PDB entry 5M7E | X-ray diffraction, 2.05 A resolution | chains B and C of the 6 polymer chains in the assembly

# Chain B
Molecule: Tubulin beta-2B chain
Source organism: Bos taurus
UniProt: Q6B856 (TBB2B_BOVIN); the author numbering skips numbers that UniProt does not, so the offset changes along the chain: 1-42 = UniProt 1-42; 45-360 = UniProt 43-358; 369-455 = UniProt 359-445
Chain sequence (445 residues; numbered 1 to 455; 10 numbers in that range are skipped by the numbering (no residue carries them; nothing is unmodelled there); the number before each row is that of its first residue):
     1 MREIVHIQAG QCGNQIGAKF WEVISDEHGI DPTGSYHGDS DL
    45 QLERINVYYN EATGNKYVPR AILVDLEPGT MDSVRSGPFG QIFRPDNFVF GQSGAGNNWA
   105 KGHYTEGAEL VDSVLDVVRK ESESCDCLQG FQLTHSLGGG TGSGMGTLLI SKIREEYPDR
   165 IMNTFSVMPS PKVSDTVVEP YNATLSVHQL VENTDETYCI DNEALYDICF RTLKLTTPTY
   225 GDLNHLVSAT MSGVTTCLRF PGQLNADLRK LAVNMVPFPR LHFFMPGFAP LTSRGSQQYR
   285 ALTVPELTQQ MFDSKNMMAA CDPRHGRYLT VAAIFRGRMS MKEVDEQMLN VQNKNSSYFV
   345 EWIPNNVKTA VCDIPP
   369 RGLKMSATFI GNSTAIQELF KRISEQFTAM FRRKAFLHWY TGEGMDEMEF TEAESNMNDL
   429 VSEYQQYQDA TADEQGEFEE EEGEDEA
Disordered / not traced: 1, 278-281, 439-455
UniProt features mapped onto this chain:
  - motif: M1 to I4 (MREI motif)
  - binding site (GTP): Q11, E71, S140, G144, T145, G146, N206, N228
  - binding site (Mg(2+)): E71
  - modified residue: S40 (Phosphoserine), T57 (Phosphothreonine), K60 (N6-acetyllysine), S174 (Phosphoserine), T287 (Phosphothreonine), T292 (Phosphothreonine), R320 (Omega-N-methylarginine), E448 (5-glutamyl polyglutamate)
  - cross-link (Glycyl lysine isopeptide (Lys-Gly)): K60 (interchain with G-Cter in ubiquitin), K326 (interchain with G-Cter in ubiquitin)
Bound ions: Mg2+: Q11 (together with GDP); Ca2+ near E113 (its only coordinating residue here)
Ligand contacts:
  - GDP (guanosine-5'-diphosphate): G10, Q11, C12, Q15, I16, D69, N101, S140, G142, G143, G144, T145, G146, S147, V171, P173, V177, D179, E183, N206, L209, Y224, L227, N228
  - SD5 (5-[2,6-di(morpholin-4-yl)pyrimidin-4-yl]-4-(trifluoromethyl)pyridin-2-amine): Y202, V238, C241, L248, A250, K254, L255, N258, M259, T314, V315, A316, I318, N349, N350, V351, K352, A354, I378
From the paper describing this entry:
  - binding site for SD5: E200, Y202, V238, C241, L248, A250, K254, A316, I318, K352, A354

# Chain C
Molecule: Tubulin alpha-1B chain
Source organism: Bos taurus
UniProt: P81947 (TBA1B_BOVIN); residues 1-451 here = UniProt positions 1-451
Chain sequence (451 residues; row label = number of the first residue in the row):
     1 MRECISIHVG QAGVQIGNAC WELYCLEHGI QPDGQMPSDK TIGGGDDSFN TFFSETGAGK
    61 HVPRAVFVDL EPTVIDEVRT GTYRQLFHPE QLITGKEDAA NNYARGHYTI GKEIIDLVLD
   121 RIRKLADQCT GLQGFLVFHS FGGGTGSGFT SLLMERLSVD YGKKSKLEFS IYPAPQVSTA
   181 VVEPYNSILT THTTLEHSDC AFMVDNEAIY DICRRNLDIE RPTYTNLNRL ISQIVSSITA
   241 SLRFDGALNV DLTEFQTNLV PYPRIHFPLA TYAPVISAEK AYHEQLSVAE ITNACFEPAN
   301 QMVKCDPRHG KYMACCLLYR GDVVPKDVNA AIATIKTKRS IQFVDWCPTG FKVGINYQPP
   361 TVVPGGDLAK VQRAVCMLSN TTAIAEAWAR LDHKFDLMYA KRAFVHWYVG EGMEEGEFSE
   421 AREDMAALEK DYEEVGVDSV EGEGEEEGEE Y
Disordered / not traced: 441-451
Bound ions: Ca2+: D39, T41, G44, E55
Ligand contacts: GTP (guanosine-5'-triphosphate): G10, Q11, A12, Q15, I16, D69, D98, A99, A100, N101, S140, G142, G143, G144, T145, G146, I171, P173, V177, S178, T179, E183, N206, Y224, L227, N228, I231
From the paper describing this entry:
  - binding site for SD5: N101, S178

# How chain B and chain C interact
Pairs across the interface (39; chain B residue first):
  Q96(B) - M1(C)
  N101(B) - E254(C)  hydrogen bond
  D179(B) - E254(C)
  D179(B) - K352(C)  hydrogen bond (backbone-side chain)
  T180(B) - E254(C)
  T180(B) - N258(C)
  V181(B) - N258(C)  hydrogen bond (backbone-side chain)
  V181(B) - P348(C)  hydrophobic
  V182(B) - T257(C)
  T221(B) - K326(C)
  T221(B) - N329(C)
  A397(B) - W346(C)
  M398(B) - W346(C)
  R400(B) - D345(C)  salt bridge
  R400(B) - W346(C)
  R400(B) - S439(C)  hydrogen bond
  R401(B) - Y262(C)  hydrogen bond (backbone-side chain)
  R401(B) - W346(C)
  R401(B) - E434(C)  hydrogen bond (side chain-backbone)
  R401(B) - V435(C)
  R401(B) - V437(C)  hydrogen bond (side chain-backbone)
  R401(B) - D438(C)
  R401(B) - S439(C)  hydrogen bond
  K402(B) - Y262(C)
  A403(B) - P261(C)
  A403(B) - Y262(C)
  A403(B) - W346(C)  hydrophobic
  F404(B) - T257(C)
  F404(B) - N258(C)
  F404(B) - V260(C)
  F404(B) - P261(C)  hydrogen bond (backbone-backbone)
  F404(B) - W346(C)  hydrophobic
  H406(B) - V260(C)  hydrogen bond (side chain-backbone)
  H406(B) - P261(C)
  H406(B) - Y262(C)
  H406(B) - P263(C)
  W407(B) - Q256(C)
  W407(B) - T257(C)  hydrogen bond (side chain-backbone)
  W407(B) - V260(C)
Interface residues without a listed pair, chain B (18 interface residues in all): G100, L405
Interface residues without a listed pair, chain C (22 interface residues in all): P325, C347

# Overview
Chain B and chain C form an interface of 18 and 22 residues respectively, with 11 hydrogen bonds and 1 salt
bridge. Among the polar pairs are R400(B)-D345(C), N101(B)-E254(C) and D179(B)-K352(C). Ligands of chain B:
GDP and compound SD5. From the paper: a binding site for SD5 at E200(B), Y202(B) and N101(C) among others.
Chain B is Tubulin beta-2B chain and chain C is Tubulin alpha-1B chain, both from Bos taurus; the structure,
Tubulin-BKM120 complex, was determined by X-ray diffraction together with 5M8D, 5JHA, 5JHB, 5M7G and 5M8G from
the same study.
